Entry 8RG4 (X-ray diffraction, 1.40 A resolution); this record covers chain A.

== Chain A ==
Name: Glycoside-hydrolase family GH114 TIM-barrel domain-containing protein
Organism: Planctomycetes bacterium K23_9
Reference sequence: A0A517NMB4 (A0A517NMB4_9BACT); numbering as in UniProt (aligned over 36-392)
Amino-acid sequence (373 residues; each row starts with the number of its first residue):
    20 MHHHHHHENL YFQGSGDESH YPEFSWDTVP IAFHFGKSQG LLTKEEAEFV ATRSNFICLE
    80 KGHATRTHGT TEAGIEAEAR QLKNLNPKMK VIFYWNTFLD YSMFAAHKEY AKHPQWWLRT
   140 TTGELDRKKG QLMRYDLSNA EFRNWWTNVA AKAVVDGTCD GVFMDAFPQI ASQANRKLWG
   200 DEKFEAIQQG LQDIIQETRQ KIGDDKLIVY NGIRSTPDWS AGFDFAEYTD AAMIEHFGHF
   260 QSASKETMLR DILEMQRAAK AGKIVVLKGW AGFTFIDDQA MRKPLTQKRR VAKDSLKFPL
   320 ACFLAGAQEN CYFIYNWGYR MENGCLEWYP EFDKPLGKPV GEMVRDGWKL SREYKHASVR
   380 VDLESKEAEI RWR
Not modelled in the structure: 20-36
Construct notes: initiating methionine (20); expression tag (21-35)
From the paper describing this entry:
  - catalytic residues: Asp184, Glu254 (by similarity / conservation)

== Overview ==
From the paper: catalytic residues Asp184 and Glu254.
Chain A is Glycoside-hydrolase family GH114 TIM-barrel domain-containing protein (Planctomycetes bacterium
K23_9); the structure, Crystal structure of PbFucA from Planctomycetes bacterium K23_9 in P 21 21 21, was
determined by X-ray diffraction together with 9F9V, 8RG3 and 8RG5 from the same study.
